PDB entry 2XNR | X-ray diffraction, 1.60 A resolution | chains A and C

== Chain A ==
Name: Nuclear polyadenylated RNA-binding protein 3
From: Saccharomyces cerevisiae
Notes: fragment: rna recognition motif, residues 329-404
UniProtKB: P38996 (NAB3_YEAST); residues 329-404 here = UniProt positions 329-404
Amino-acid sequence (97 residues; each row starts with the number of its first residue):
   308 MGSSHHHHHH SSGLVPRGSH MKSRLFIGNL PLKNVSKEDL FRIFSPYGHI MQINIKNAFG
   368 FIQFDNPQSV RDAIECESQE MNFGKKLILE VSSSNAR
Disordered / not traced: 308-327, 403-404
Sequence notes: expression tag (308-328)
What the authors report for this chain:
  - conformationally variable residues (side-chain flip): Phe366, Phe368, Ser400 to Asn402
  - binding site for the 12-nt RNA strand (chain C): Arg331, Phe333, Lys340, Asn361, Lys363, Phe366, Phe368, Ile395, Glu397, Val398, Ser399, Ser400, Ser401
  - specificity-determining residues: Ser399

== Chain C ==
Molecule: 12-nt RNA strand
Sequence (12 nucleotides; numbered 0 to 11; the number before each row is that of its first residue; numbering starts at 0):
     0 UUCUUAUUCU UA
Disordered / not traced: 5-11

== How chain A and chain C interact ==
Residue-residue contacts - 18 pairs, chain A then chain C:
  Arg331(A) - U3(C)  hydrogen bond to the base
  Phe333(A) - U1(C)  base contact
  Phe333(A) - C2(C)  stacking on the base
  Asn361(A) - U3(C)  hydrogen bond to the base
  Lys363(A) - U3(C)  phosphate contact
  Lys363(A) - U4(C)  salt bridge to the phosphate
  Phe366(A) - U1(C)  sugar contact
  Phe366(A) - C2(C)  sugar contact
  Phe368(A) - C2(C)  base contact
  Phe368(A) - U3(C)  stacking on the base
  Ile395(A) - U1(C)  base contact
  Glu397(A) - U1(C)  hydrogen bond to the base
  Glu397(A) - C2(C)  base contact
  Val398(A) - C2(C)  hydrogen bond to the base
  Ser399(A) - C2(C)  hydrogen bond to the base
  Ser400(A) - C2(C)  hydrogen bond to the base
  Ser401(A) - C2(C)  hydrogen bond to the base
  Ser401(A) - U3(C)  hydrogen bond to the phosphate
Interface residues without a listed pair, chain A (14 interface residues in all): Gly335, Asn402

== In short ==
14 residues of chain A face 4 of chain C across their interface, with 8 hydrogen bonds, 1 salt bridge and 2
aromatic stacking contacts. Polar pairs include Arg331(A)-U3(C), Asn361(A)-U3(C) and Glu397(A)-U1(C). The
paper reports a binding site for the 12-nt RNA strand (chain C) at Arg331(A), Phe333(A) and Lys340(A) among
others; the specificity determinant Ser399(A).
Here chain A is Nuclear polyadenylated RNA-binding protein 3 (Saccharomyces cerevisiae) and chain C is a 12-nt
RNA strand. Entry 2XNR (Structural insights into cis element recognition of non- polyadenylated RNAs by the
Nab3-RRM) was determined by X-ray diffraction, deposited together with 2XNQ.
